4Z1L - chains H and I of the 28 polymer chains in the assembly; structure by X-ray diffraction, 3.00 A resolution.

# Chain H
Molecule: Proteasome subunit beta type-2
Source organism: Saccharomyces cerevisiae
Notes: EC 3.4.25.1
Reference sequence: P25043 (PSB2_YEAST); residues 1-232 here correspond to UniProt positions 30-261 (UniProt number = residue number + 29)
Sequence (232 residues; each row starts with the number of its first residue):
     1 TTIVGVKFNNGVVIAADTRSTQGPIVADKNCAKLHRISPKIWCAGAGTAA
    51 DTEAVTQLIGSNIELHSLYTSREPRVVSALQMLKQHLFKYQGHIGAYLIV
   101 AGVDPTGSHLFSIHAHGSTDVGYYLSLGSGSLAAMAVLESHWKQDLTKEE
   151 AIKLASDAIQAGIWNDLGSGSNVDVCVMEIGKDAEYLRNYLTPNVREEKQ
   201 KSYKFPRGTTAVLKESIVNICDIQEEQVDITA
Disordered / not traced: 227-232
Covalently attached groups: compound 4KF linked to Thr1
Ligand contacts: 4KF ((2S,3S)-2-{(1R)-2-[(3,5-dimethoxybenzyl)amino]-1-hydroxy-2-oxoethyl}-3-methylpentanoic acid): Arg19, Ser20, Thr21, Lys33, Gly45, Ala46, Gly47, Thr48, Ala49, Thr52, Gly128, Ser129, Gly168

# Chain I
Molecule: Proteasome subunit beta type-3
Source organism: Saccharomyces cerevisiae
Notes: EC 3.4.25.1
Reference sequence: P25451 (PSB3_YEAST); residues 0-204 here correspond to UniProt positions 1-205 (UniProt number = residue number + 1)
Sequence (205 residues; numbered 0 to 204; the number before each row is that of its first residue; numbering starts at 0):
     0 MSDPSSINGGIVVAMTGKDCVAIACDLRLGSQSLGVSNKFEKIFHYGHVF
    50 LGITGLATDVTTLNEMFRYKTNLYKLKEERAIEPETFTQLVSSSLYERRF
   100 GPYFVGPVVAGINSKSGKPFIAGFDLIGCIDEAKDFIVSGTASDQLFGMC
   150 ESLYEPNLEPEDLFETISQALLNAADRDALSGWGAVVYIIKKDEVVKRYL
   200 KMRQD
Disordered / not traced: 0
Bound ions: Mg2+ site 1: Ala174, Asp177, Ser180; Mg2+ site 2: Asp204 (shared with 3 residues of chain Y)

# Interface between chain H and chain I
Residue-residue contacts (68):
  Ile25(H) - Asp143(I)
  Ile25(H) - Phe146(I)  hydrophobic
  Val26(H) - Phe146(I)
  Ala27(H) - Asp130(I)
  Ala27(H) - Phe146(I)
  Asp28(H) - Asp130(I)
  Lys29(H) - Glu150(I)  salt bridge
  Thr48(H) - Arg98(I)
  Thr48(H) - Ile126(I)
  Ala49(H) - Cys128(I)  hydrophobic
  Ala50(H) - Tyr95(I)
  Ala50(H) - Ile126(I)  hydrophobic
  Asp51(H) - Tyr95(I)  hydrogen bond
  Asp51(H) - Arg98(I)  salt bridge
  Ala54(H) - Tyr95(I)
  His93(H) - Arg98(I)
  His93(H) - Phe99(I)
  Ile94(H) - Phe99(I)  hydrophobic
  Arg196(H) - Glu150(I)  salt bridge
  Lys199(H) - Glu150(I)
  Lys199(H) - Ser151(I)
  Lys199(H) - Tyr153(I)
  Ser202(H) - Glu154(I)  hydrogen bond
  Tyr203(H) - Ser151(I)
  Tyr203(H) - Leu152(I)  hydrophobic
  Lys204(H) - Glu154(I)
  Lys204(H) - Asp161(I)  salt bridge
  Phe205(H) - Leu152(I)  hydrophobic
  Phe205(H) - Glu164(I)
  Phe205(H) - Gln168(I)
  Pro206(H) - Glu164(I)
  Arg207(H) - Glu158(I)
  Arg207(H) - Glu160(I)  salt bridge
  Arg207(H) - Asp161(I)  salt bridge
  Arg207(H) - Glu164(I)
  Gly208(H) - Glu164(I)  hydrogen bond (backbone-side chain)
  Thr209(H) - Glu164(I)  hydrogen bond (backbone-side chain)
  Thr209(H) - Gln168(I)
  Thr210(H) - Glu164(I)  hydrogen bond
  Thr210(H) - Ser167(I)
  Thr210(H) - Gln168(I)  hydrogen bond
  Thr210(H) - Leu171(I)
  Thr210(H) - Leu199(I)
  Ala211(H) - Leu199(I)
  Ala211(H) - Lys200(I)  hydrogen bond (backbone-backbone)
  Val212(H) - Phe163(I)  hydrophobic
  Val212(H) - Tyr198(I)
  Leu213(H) - Tyr198(I)  hydrogen bond (backbone-backbone)
  Leu213(H) - Leu199(I)
  Leu213(H) - Lys200(I)
  Lys214(H) - Lys196(I)
  Lys214(H) - Arg197(I)
  Lys214(H) - Tyr198(I)  hydrogen bond (backbone-backbone)
  Glu215(H) - Lys196(I)
  Glu215(H) - Arg197(I)  salt bridge
  Ser216(H) - Val195(I)
  Ser216(H) - Lys196(I)  hydrogen bond (backbone-backbone)
  Ile217(H) - Val194(I)
  Val218(H) - His44(I)
  Val218(H) - Tyr187(I)  hydrophobic
  Val218(H) - Val194(I)  hydrogen bond (backbone-backbone)
  Val218(H) - Lys196(I)
  Asn219(H) - His44(I)
  Ile220(H) - Gly46(I)
  Ile220(H) - His47(I)
  Ile220(H) - Phe49(I)  hydrophobic
  Ile220(H) - Val194(I)  hydrophobic
  Asp222(H) - Lys74(I)  salt bridge
Also at the interface, not in a pair above, chain H (35 interface residues in all): Tyr90
Also at the interface, not in a pair above, chain I (36 interface residues in all): Leu157, Thr165

# In short
The interface between chain H and chain I involves 35 residues on one side and 36 on the other; the contacts
include 11 hydrogen bonds and 8 salt bridges. Polar pairs include Lys29(H)-Glu150(I), Asp51(H)-Arg98(I) and
Arg196(H)-Glu150(I). Compound 4KF is covalently linked to Thr1(H).
Here chain H is Proteasome subunit beta type-2 and chain I is Proteasome subunit beta type-3, both from
Saccharomyces cerevisiae. Entry 4Z1L (Yeast 20S proteasome in complex with belactosin C derivative 3) was
determined by X-ray diffraction.
